Entry 3B1K (X-ray diffraction, 3.30 A resolution); this record covers chains A and J of the 8 polymer chains in the assembly.

Chain A:
Protein: Glyceraldehyde 3-phosphate dehydrogenase (NADP+)
From: Synechococcus elongatus
Notes: EC 1.2.1.13
Reference sequence: Q9R6W2 (Q9R6W2_SYNE7); numbering as in UniProt (aligned over 1-339)
Chain sequence (339 residues; numbered 1 to 339; the number before each row is that of its first residue):
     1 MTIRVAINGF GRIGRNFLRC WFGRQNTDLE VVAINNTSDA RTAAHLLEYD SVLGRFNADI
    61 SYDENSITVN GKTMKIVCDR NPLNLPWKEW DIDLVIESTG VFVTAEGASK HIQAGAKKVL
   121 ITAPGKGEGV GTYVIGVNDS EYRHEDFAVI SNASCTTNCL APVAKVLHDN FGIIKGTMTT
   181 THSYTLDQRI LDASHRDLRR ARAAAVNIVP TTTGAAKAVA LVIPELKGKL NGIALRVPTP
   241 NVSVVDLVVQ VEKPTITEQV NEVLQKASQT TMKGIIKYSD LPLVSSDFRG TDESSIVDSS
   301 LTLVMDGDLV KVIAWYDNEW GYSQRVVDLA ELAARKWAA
Unresolved in the structure: 339

Chain J:
Protein: CP12
From: Synechococcus elongatus
Reference sequence: Q6BBK3 (Q6BBK3_SYNE7); numbering as in UniProt (aligned over 51-75)
Chain sequence (25 residues; each row starts with the number of its first residue):
    51 SETEPFFGDY CSENPDAAEC LIYDD
Unresolved in the structure: 51-52
Cystine bridges: Cys61-Cys70

Interface between chain A and chain J:
Pairs across the interface - 13 pairs, chain A then chain J:
  Thr37(A) - Phe56(J)
  Thr37(A) - Phe57(J)
  Thr37(A) - Glu69(J)  hydrogen bond
  Ser38(A) - Phe56(J)
  Ser38(A) - Phe57(J)
  Asp39(A) - Pro55(J)
  Asp39(A) - Phe56(J)
  Asp39(A) - Phe57(J)
  Thr42(A) - Phe57(J)
  Glu64(A) - Pro55(J)
  Cys78(A) - Phe56(J)
  Arg80(A) - Tyr60(J)
  Arg80(A) - Asn64(J)
Also at the interface, not in a pair above, chain J (7 interface residues in all): Glu54

Overview:
Chain A and chain J each contribute 7 residues to their interface, with 1 hydrogen bond. The hydrogen-bonded
pair is Thr37(A)-Glu69(J).
Here chain A is Glyceraldehyde 3-phosphate dehydrogenase (NADP+) and chain J is CP12, both from Synechococcus
elongatus. Entry 3B1K (Crystal structure of Glyceraldehyde-3-Phosphate Dehydrogenase complexed with CP12 in
the absence of copper from Synechococcus elongatus) was determined by X-ray diffraction (same publication as
3B1J and 3B20).
